7BCA - chains B and D of the 4 polymer chains in the assembly; structure by X-ray diffraction, 2.80 A resolution.

== Chain B ==
Name: KORA domain-containing protein
From: Escherichia coli K-12
UniProtKB: Q6I6B7 (Q6I6B7_ECOLX); residues 6-102 here correspond to UniProt positions 11-107 (UniProt number = residue number + 5)
Amino-acid sequence (98 residues; row label = number of the first residue in the row):
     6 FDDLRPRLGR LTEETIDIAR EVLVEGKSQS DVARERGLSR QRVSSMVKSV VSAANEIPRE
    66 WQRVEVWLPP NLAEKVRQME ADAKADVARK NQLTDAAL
Not modelled in the structure: 99-103
Construct notes: conflict Leu-98 (Ser103 in Q6I6B7); expression tag (103)
Modified / non-standard residues: Mse-51 (selenomethionine; parent Met); Mse-84 (selenomethionine; parent Met)
From the paper describing this entry:
  - binding site for the 19-nt DNA strand: Arg-45
  - binding site for the 19-nt DNA strand (chain D): Gln-46
  - specificity-determining residues: Arg-45, Gln-46

== Chain D ==
Molecule: 19-nt DNA strand
Sequence (19 nucleotides; row label = number of the first residue in the row):
     1 GTATTGACAC CTATTGACA

== Chain B / chain D interface ==
Contacting residue pairs - 15 pairs, chain B then chain D:
  Gly-14(B) / DC11(D)  phosphate contact
  Arg-15(B) / DC11(D)  phosphate contact
  Leu-16(B) / DT12(D)  phosphate contact
  Thr-17(B) / DC11(D)  phosphate contact
  Thr-17(B) / DT12(D)  hydrogen bond to the phosphate
  Thr-20(B) / DT12(D)  hydrogen bond to the phosphate
  Ser-44(B) / DT14(D)  phosphate contact
  Ser-44(B) / DT15(D)  base contact
  Arg-45(B) / DA17(D)  base contact
  Gln-46(B) / DT15(D)  base contact
  Gln-46(B) / DG16(D)  hydrogen bond to the base
  Gln-46(B) / DA17(D)  base contact
  Arg-47(B) / DT12(D)  salt bridge to the phosphate
  Arg-47(B) / DA13(D)  salt bridge to the phosphate
  Arg-47(B) / DT14(D)  phosphate contact
Other interface residues (no listed pair), chain B (12 interface residues in all): Gly-42, Leu-43, Mse-51
Other interface residues (no listed pair), chain D (8 interface residues in all): DC10

== Overview ==
12 residues of chain B and 8 residues of chain D are in contact; the contacts include 3 hydrogen bonds and 2
salt bridges. Polar contacts include Gln-46(B)/DG16(D), Thr-17(B)/DT12(D) and Thr-20(B)/DT12(D). The paper
reports a binding site for the 19-nt DNA strand at Arg-45(B); a binding site for the 19-nt DNA strand (chain
D) at Gln-46(B).
Here chain B is KORA domain-containing protein (Escherichia coli K-12) and chain D is a 19-nt DNA strand.
Entry 7BCA (Crystal structure of the HTH DNA binding protein ArdK from R388 plasmid bound to a direct-repeat
...) was determined by X-ray diffraction together with 7BCB from the same study.
